Entry 1P3F (X-ray diffraction, 2.90 A resolution); this record covers chains I and D of the 10 polymer chains in the assembly.

[Chain I]
Molecule: Palindromic 146bp Human Alpha-Satellite DNA fragment
Source organism: Homo sapiens
Sequence (146 nucleotides; each row starts with the number of its first residue):
     1 ATCAATATCCACCTGCAGATTCTACCAAAAGTGTATTTGGAAACTGCTCC
    51 ATCAAAAGGCATGTTCAGCGGAATTCCGCTGAACATGCCTTTTGATGGAG
   101 CAGTTTCCAAATACACTTTTGGTAGAATCTGCAGGTGGATATTGAT

[Chain D]
Name: Histone H2B
Source organism: Xenopus laevis
Reference sequence: P02281 (H2B1_XENLA); residues 1198-1322 here correspond to UniProt positions 1-125 (UniProt number = residue number - 1197)
Chain sequence (125 residues; row label = number of the first residue in the row):
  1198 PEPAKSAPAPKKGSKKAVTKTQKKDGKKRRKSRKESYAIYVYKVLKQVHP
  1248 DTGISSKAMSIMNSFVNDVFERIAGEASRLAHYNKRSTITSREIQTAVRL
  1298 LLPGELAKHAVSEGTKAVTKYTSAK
Unresolved in the structure: 1198-1231
Differences from the reference sequence: conflict Gln1219 (Pro23 in P02281), Leu1242 (Met46 in P02281), Ser1257 (Gly61 in P02281), Val1266 (Ile70 in P02281)
Swiss-Prot annotation at these positions:
  - modified residue: Lys1213 (N6-acetyllysine)

[Chain I / chain D interface]
Pairs across the interface (13):
  DA19(I) - Ser1252(D)  phosphate contact
  DA19(I) - Ser1253(D)  hydrogen bond to the phosphate
  DT20(I) - Gly1250(D)  phosphate contact
  DT20(I) - Ile1251(D)  phosphate contact
  DA29(I) - Glu1232(D)  phosphate contact
  DT32(I) - Lys1322(D)  salt bridge to the phosphate
  DG39(I) - Ser1284(D)  hydrogen bond to the phosphate
  DG39(I) - Thr1285(D)  phosphate contact
  DG40(I) - Lys1282(D)  phosphate contact
  DG40(I) - Arg1283(D)  phosphate contact
  DG40(I) - Ser1284(D)  hydrogen bond to the phosphate
  DG40(I) - Thr1285(D)  hydrogen bond to the phosphate
  DA41(I) - Arg1283(D)  salt bridge to the phosphate
Other interface residues (no listed pair), chain D (11 interface residues in all): Tyr1239

[In short]
7 residues of chain I face 11 of chain D across their interface, with 4 hydrogen bonds and 2 salt bridges.
Polar contacts include DA19(I)-Ser1253(D), DG39(I)-Ser1284(D) and DG40(I)-Ser1284(D).
Here chain I is Palindromic 146bp Human Alpha-Satellite DNA fragment (Homo sapiens) and chain D is Histone H2B
(Xenopus laevis). Entry 1P3F (Crystallographic Studies of Nucleosome Core Particles containing Histone 'Sin'
Mutants) was determined by X-ray diffraction (same publication as 1P34, 1P3A, 1P3B, 1P3G, 1P3I, 1P3K and 4
further entries).
